Entry 7KJ3 (electron microscopy, 3.70 A resolution); this record covers chains A and E of the 5 polymer chains in the assembly.

Chain A:
Protein: Spike glycoprotein
Source organism: Severe acute respiratory syndrome coronavirus 2
UniProt: P0DTC2 (SPIKE_SARS2); residue numbers follow UniProt; this construct covers 14-1208
Sequence (1234 residues; row label = number of the first residue in the row):
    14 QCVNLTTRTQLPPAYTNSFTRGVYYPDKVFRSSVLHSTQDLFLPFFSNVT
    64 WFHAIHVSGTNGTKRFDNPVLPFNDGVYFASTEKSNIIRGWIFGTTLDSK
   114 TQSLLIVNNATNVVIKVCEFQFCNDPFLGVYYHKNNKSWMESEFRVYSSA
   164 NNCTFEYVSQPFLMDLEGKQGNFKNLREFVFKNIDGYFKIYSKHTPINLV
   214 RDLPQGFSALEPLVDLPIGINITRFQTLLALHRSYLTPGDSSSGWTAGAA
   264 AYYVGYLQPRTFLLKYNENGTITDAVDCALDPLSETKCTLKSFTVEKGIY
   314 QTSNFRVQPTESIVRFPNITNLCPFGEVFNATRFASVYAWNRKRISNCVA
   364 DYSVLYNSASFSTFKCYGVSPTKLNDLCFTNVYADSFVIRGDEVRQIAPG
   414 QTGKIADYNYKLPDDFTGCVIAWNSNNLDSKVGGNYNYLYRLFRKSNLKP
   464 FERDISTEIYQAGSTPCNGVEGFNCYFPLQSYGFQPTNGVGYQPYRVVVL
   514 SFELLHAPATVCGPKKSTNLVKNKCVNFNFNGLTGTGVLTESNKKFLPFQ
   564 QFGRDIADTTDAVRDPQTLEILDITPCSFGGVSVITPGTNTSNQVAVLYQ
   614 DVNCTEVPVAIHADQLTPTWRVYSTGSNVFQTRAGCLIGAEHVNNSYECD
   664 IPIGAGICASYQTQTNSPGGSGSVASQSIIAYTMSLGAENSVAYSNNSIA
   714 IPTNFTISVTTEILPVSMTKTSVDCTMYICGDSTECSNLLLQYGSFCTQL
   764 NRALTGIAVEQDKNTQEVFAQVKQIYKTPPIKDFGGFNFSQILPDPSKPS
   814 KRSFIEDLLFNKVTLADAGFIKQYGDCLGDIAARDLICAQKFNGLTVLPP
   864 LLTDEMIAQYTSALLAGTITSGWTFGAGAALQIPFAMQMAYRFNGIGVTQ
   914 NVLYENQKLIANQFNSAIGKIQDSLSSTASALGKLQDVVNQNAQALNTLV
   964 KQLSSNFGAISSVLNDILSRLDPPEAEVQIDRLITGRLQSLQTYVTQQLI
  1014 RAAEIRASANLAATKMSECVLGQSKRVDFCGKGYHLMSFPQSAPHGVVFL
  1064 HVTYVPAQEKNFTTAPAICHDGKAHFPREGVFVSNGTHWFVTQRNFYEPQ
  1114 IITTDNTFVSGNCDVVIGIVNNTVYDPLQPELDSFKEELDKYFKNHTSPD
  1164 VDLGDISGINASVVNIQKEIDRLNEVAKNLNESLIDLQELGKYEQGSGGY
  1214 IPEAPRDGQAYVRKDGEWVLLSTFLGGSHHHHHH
Unresolved in the structure: 14-26, 67-80, 141-163, 173-185, 197-199, 212-214, 243-262, 516-521, 621-640, 677-688, 828-853, 1148-1247
Sequence notes: conflict Gly682 (Arg in P0DTC2), Gly683 (Arg in P0DTC2), Ser684 (Ala in P0DTC2), Gly685 (Arg in P0DTC2); engineered mutation Pro986 (Lys in P0DTC2), Pro987 (Val in P0DTC2); expression tag (1209-1247)
Disulfides: Cys131-Cys166, Cys291-Cys301, Cys336-Cys361, Cys379-Cys432, Cys391-Cys525, Cys480-Cys488, Cys538-Cys590, Cys617-Cys649, Cys662-Cys671, Cys738-Cys760, Cys743-Cys749, Cys1032-Cys1043, Cys1082-Cys1126
Covalently attached groups: N-acetylglucosamine (NAG) linked to Asn61, Asn282, Asn343, Asn603, Asn1074, Asn1098
Residues lining bound ligands:
  - N-acetylglucosamine (NAG; 2-acetamido-2-deoxy-beta-D-glucopyranose), molecule 1: Thr108, Asn234, Thr236
  - N-acetylglucosamine (NAG), molecule 2: Asn122, Ala123, Thr124, Asn125, Val127, Lys129
  - N-acetylglucosamine (NAG), molecule 3: Glu132, Asn164, Asn165
  - N-acetylglucosamine (NAG), molecule 4: Asn331, Gln580, Thr581, Leu582
  - N-acetylglucosamine (NAG), molecule 5: His655, Val656, Asn657
  - N-acetylglucosamine (NAG), molecule 6: Asn717, Leu922, Gln926, Gln1071
UniProt features mapped onto this chain:
  - region: Asn280 to Cys301 (Putative superantigen), Arg403 to Asp405 (Integrin-binding motif), Asn448 to Phe456 (Immunodominant HLA epitope recognized by the CD8+), Ser816 to Tyr837 (Fusion peptide 1), Lys835 to Phe855 (Fusion peptide 2), Asp1163 to Glu1202 (Heptad repeat 2)
  - site: Arg815, Ser816 (Cleavage)
  - glycosylation: Asn17 (N-linked (GlcNAc...) (complex) asparagine), Asn61 (N-linked (GlcNAc...) (hybrid) asparagine), Asn74 (N-linked (GlcNAc...) (complex) asparagine), Asn122 (N-linked (GlcNAc...) (hybrid) asparagine), Asn149 (N-linked (GlcNAc...) (complex) asparagine), Asn165 (N-linked (GlcNAc...) (complex) asparagine), Asn234 (N-linked (GlcNAc...) (high mannose) asparagine), Asn282 (N-linked (GlcNAc...) (complex) asparagine), Thr323 (O-linked (GalNAc) threonine), Ser325 (O-linked (HexNAc...) serine), Asn331 (N-linked (GlcNAc...) (complex) asparagine), Asn343 (N-linked (GlcNAc...) (complex) asparagine), Asn603 (N-linked (GlcNAc...) (hybrid) asparagine), Asn616 (N-linked (GlcNAc...) (complex) asparagine), Asn657 (N-linked (GlcNAc...) (complex) asparagine), Thr676 (O-linked (GlcNAc...) threonine), Thr678 (O-linked (GlcNAc...) threonine), Asn709 (N-linked (GlcNAc...) (high mannose) asparagine), Asn717 (N-linked (GlcNAc...) (hybrid) asparagine), Asn801 (N-linked (GlcNAc...) (hybrid) asparagine) and 6 more in UniProt

Chain E:
Protein: Angiotensin-converting enzyme 2
Source organism: Homo sapiens
Notes: EC 3.4.17.23, 3.4.17.-
UniProt: Q9BYF1 (ACE2_HUMAN); residues 11-615 here = UniProt positions 11-615
Sequence (615 residues; each row starts with the number of its first residue):
    11 LVAVTAAQSTIEEQAKTFLDKFNHEAEDLFYQSSLASWNYNTNITEENVQ
    61 NMNNAGDKWSAFLKEQSTLAQMYPLQEIQNLTVKLQLQALQQNGSSVLSE
   111 DKSKRLNTILNTMSTIYSTGKVCNPDNPQECLLLEPGLNEIMANSLDYNE
   161 RLWAWESWRSEVGKQLRPLYEEYVVLKNEMARANHYEDYGDYWRGDYEVN
   211 GVDGYDYSRGQLIEDVEHTFEEIKPLYEHLHAYVRAKLMNAYPSYISPIG
   261 CLPAHLLGDMWGRFWTNLYSLTVPFGQKPNIDVTDAMVDQAWDAQRIFKE
   311 AEKFFVSVGLPNMTQGFWENSMLTDPGNVQKAVCHPTAWDLGKGDFRILM
   361 CTKVTMDDFLTAHHEMGHIQYDMAYAAQPFLLRNGANEGFHEAVGEIMSL
   411 SAATPKHLKSIGLLSPDFQEDNETEINFLLKQALTIVGTLPFTYMLEKWR
   461 WMVFKGEIPKDQWMKKWWEMKREIVGVVEPVPHDETYCDPASLFHVSNDY
   511 SFIRYYTRTLYQFQFQEALCQAAKHEGPLHKCDISNSTEAGQKLFNMLRL
   561 GKSEPWTLALENVVGAKNMNVRPLLNYFEPLFTWLKDQNKNSFVGWSTDW
   611 SPYADSGGSHHHHHH
Unresolved in the structure: 11-20, 614-625
Sequence notes: expression tag (616-625)
Disulfides: Cys133-Cys141, Cys344-Cys361, Cys530-Cys542
Covalently attached groups: N-acetylglucosamine (NAG) linked to Asn90, Asn103, Asn432, Asn546
UniProt features mapped onto this chain:
  - region (Interaction with SARS-CoV spike glycoprotein): Asp30 to Tyr41, Met82 to Pro84, Lys353 to Arg357
  - active site: Glu375 (Proton acceptor), His505 (Proton donor)
  - binding site (chloride): Arg169, Trp477, Lys481
  - binding site (substrate): Arg273, His345, Pro346, Tyr515
  - binding site (Zn(2+)): His374, His378, Glu402
  - glycosylation (N-linked (GlcNAc...) asparagine): Asn53, Asn90, Asn103, Asn322, Asn432, Asn546
From the paper describing this entry:
  - mutagenesis - K353W: decreased stability

Chain A / chain E interface:
Residue-residue contacts (40):
  Lys417(A) - His34(E)  hydrogen bond
  Tyr449(A) - Asp38(E)
  Tyr449(A) - Gln42(E)
  Leu455(A) - His34(E)
  Phe456(A) - Thr27(E)
  Phe456(A) - Asp30(E)
  Phe456(A) - Lys31(E)
  Tyr473(A) - Thr27(E)
  Ala475(A) - Glu23(E)
  Ala475(A) - Gln24(E)  hydrogen bond (backbone-side chain)
  Gly476(A) - Ile21(E)
  Gly476(A) - Glu23(E)
  Gly476(A) - Gln24(E)
  Gly485(A) - Leu79(E)
  Phe486(A) - Met82(E)  hydrophobic
  Phe486(A) - Tyr83(E)
  Asn487(A) - Gln24(E)  hydrogen bond
  Asn487(A) - Tyr83(E)  hydrogen bond (backbone-side chain)
  Tyr489(A) - Phe28(E)
  Tyr489(A) - Lys31(E)
  Tyr489(A) - Tyr83(E)  hydrogen bond
  Gln493(A) - Lys31(E)
  Gln493(A) - His34(E)
  Gly496(A) - Lys353(E)  hydrogen bond (backbone-side chain)
  Gln498(A) - Asp38(E)
  Gln498(A) - Tyr41(E)
  Gln498(A) - Lys353(E)  hydrogen bond
  Thr500(A) - Tyr41(E)  hydrogen bond
  Thr500(A) - Asn330(E)
  Thr500(A) - Asp355(E)
  Thr500(A) - Arg357(E)
  Asn501(A) - Tyr41(E)
  Asn501(A) - Lys353(E)
  Gly502(A) - Thr324(E)
  Gly502(A) - Lys353(E)  hydrogen bond (backbone-backbone)
  Gly502(A) - Gly354(E)
  Val503(A) - Thr324(E)
  Tyr505(A) - Lys353(E)
  Tyr505(A) - Gly354(E)
  Tyr505(A) - Ala386(E)
Also at the interface, not in a pair above, chain A (22 interface residues in all): Arg403, Ser477, Thr478
Also at the interface, not in a pair above, chain E (23 interface residues in all): Glu37, Arg393
Interface features reported in the paper:
  - hot spots on chain E (mutagenesis) - T27W, T27Y, H34W: increased binding to Spike glycoprotein (chain A)
  - hot spots on chain E (mutagenesis) - K353Y (25-fold): decreased binding to Spike glycoprotein (chain A)

In short:
Chain A and chain E form an interface of 22 and 23 residues respectively; the contacts include 9 hydrogen
bonds. Polar contacts include Lys417(A)-His34(E), Ala475(A)-Gln24(E) and Asn487(A)-Gln24(E). The paper reports
that T27W, T27Y and H34W of chain E increase binding to Spike glycoprotein (chain A); K353W of chain E reduces
stability.
Here chain A is Spike glycoprotein (Severe acute respiratory syndrome coronavirus 2) and chain E is
Angiotensin-converting enzyme 2 (Homo sapiens). Entry 7KJ3 (SARS-CoV-2 Spike Glycoprotein with two ACE2 Bound)
was determined by electron microscopy together with 7KJ2, 7KJ4 and 7KJ5 from the same study.
